8XS9 - chains A and B of the 4 polymer chains in the assembly; structure by X-ray diffraction, 2.80 A resolution.

== Chain A ==
Protein: Aryl hydrocarbon receptor nuclear translocator
Organism: Homo sapiens
UniProt: P27540 (ARNT_HUMAN); residues 85-465 here = UniProt positions 85-465
Sequence (382 residues; numbered 84 to 465; the number before each row is that of its first residue):
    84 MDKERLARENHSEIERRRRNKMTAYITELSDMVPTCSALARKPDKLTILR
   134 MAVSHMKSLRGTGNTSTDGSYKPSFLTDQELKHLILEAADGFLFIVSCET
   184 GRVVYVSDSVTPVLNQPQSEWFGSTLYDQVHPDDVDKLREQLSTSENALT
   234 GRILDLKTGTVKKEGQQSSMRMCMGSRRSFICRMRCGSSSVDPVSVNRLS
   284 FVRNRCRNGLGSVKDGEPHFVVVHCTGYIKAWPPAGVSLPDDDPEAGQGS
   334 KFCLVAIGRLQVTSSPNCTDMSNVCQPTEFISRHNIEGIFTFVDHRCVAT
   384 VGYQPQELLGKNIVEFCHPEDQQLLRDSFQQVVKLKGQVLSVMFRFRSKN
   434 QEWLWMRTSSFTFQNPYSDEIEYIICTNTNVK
Not modelled in the structure: 122-124, 144-155, 228-258, 270-299, 345-359, 465
Differences from the reference sequence: initiating methionine (84)
Curated features (UniProtKB/Swiss-Prot):
  - region: L167 to A171 (Mediates the transcription activity and dimerization of the AHR:ARNT complex)
  - mutagenesis: R91 (R91A: Diminishes DNA interaction), N93 (N93A: Diminishes DNA interaction), H94 (H94A: Severely diminishes DNA interaction), E98 (E98A: Severely diminishes DNA interaction), R99 (R99A: Diminishes DNA interaction), R101 (R101A: Severely diminishes DNA interaction), R102 (R102A: Severely diminishes DNA interaction)

== Chain B ==
Protein: Aryl hydrocarbon receptor
Organism: Sus scrofa
UniProt: I3LF82 (I3LF82_PIG); residues 26-413 here = UniProt positions 26-413
Sequence (395 residues; numbered 25 to 419; the number before each row is that of its first residue):
    25 MIPAEGIKSNPSKRHRDRLNTELDRLASLLPFPQDVINKLDKLSVLRLSV
    75 SYLRAKSFFDVSLKSSPADRNGVQDNCRTKFREGLNLQEGEFLLQALNGF
   125 VLVVTTDALVFYASSTIQDYLGFQQSDVIHQSVYELIHTEDRAEFQRQLH
   175 WALNPSQCPDSGQRIDEASGLSQPAAYYNPEQLPPENSFMERCFVCRLRC
   225 LLDNSSGFLAMNFQGRLKYLHGQNKKGKDGSILPPQLALFAIATPLQPPS
   275 ILEIRTKNFIFRTKHKLDFTPTGCDAKGKIVLGYTEAELCMRGTGYQFIH
   325 AADMLYCAEYHVRMIKTGESGMIVFRLLTKDNRWTWVQSNARLVYKNGRP
   375 DYIIATQRPLTDEEGKEHLRKRTLKLPFMFATGEAVLYEHHHHHH
Not modelled in the structure: 25-32, 89-95, 175-212, 228-230, 251-255, 414-419
Differences from the reference sequence: initiating methionine (25); expression tag (414-419)
Ligand contacts: A1LWJ ((3R)-3-phenyl-2,3-dihydrobenzo[f]chromen-1-one): T287, H289, F293, P295, L306, L313, G319, Y320, F322, I323, C331, Y334, H335, S344, I347, F349, L351, S363, A365, A379, Q381
Reported in the primary citation:
  - binding site for A1LWJ: H289, F293, G319, C331, F349, L351, S363, A379, Q381
  - contacts within the chain: Y330-L398 (hydrogen bond), Y330-L400 (hydrogen bond)
  - mutagenesis - H289A, F293A, H324A, Y330E, Y330R, F349A, L351A, R396E: decreased signaling
  - mutagenesis - Y330A: decreased signaling in response to Tapinarof, FICZ, and Indirubin
  - mutagenesis - R396E: decreased localization
  - allosteric site: D327, V348, F349, R396 (proposed by the authors, not directly observed)

== How chain A and chain B interact ==
Contacting residue pairs (191; chain A residue first):
  R101(A) with L67(B)
  M105(A) with L67(B); L70(B), hydrophobic
  Y108(A) with L67(B); L70(B), hydrophobic; R71(B); V74(B); H154(B)
  E111(A) with V74(B); R78(B), salt bridge; H154(B), salt bridge
  L112(A) with L50(B), hydrophobic; L70(B), hydrophobic; V74(B), hydrophobic; L77(B), hydrophobic
  D114(A) with N248(B)
  M115(A) with L77(B), hydrophobic; R78(B); Q247(B); N248(B)
  V116(A) with L77(B), hydrophobic
  L129(A) with H39(B); R42(B); L43(B), hydrophobic; E46(B)
  L132(A) with L43(B), hydrophobic; E46(B); L50(B), hydrophobic; L70(B), hydrophobic
  R133(A) with E46(B)
  V136(A) with E46(B); L50(B), hydrophobic; L53(B)
  H138(A) with L77(B)
  M139(A) with L50(B), hydrophobic; L53(B); L54(B); S73(B); L77(B), hydrophobic
  K140(A) with L53(B)
  L142(A) with Y76(B); L77(B), hydrophobic; K80(B)
  R143(A) with L53(B), hydrogen bond (side chain-backbone); L54(B); P55(B); Y76(B)
  S157(A) with P55(B)
  F158(A) with P55(B); F56(B), hydrophobic; S75(B); Y76(B); Y136(B), hydrophobic
  L159(A) with F83(B), hydrophobic; Y136(B)
  D161(A) with N110(B); L111(B); Q112(B); E113(B), hydrogen bond (side chain-backbone); G114(B), hydrogen bond (side chain-backbone); E115(B), hydrogen bond (side chain-backbone)
  Q162(A) with L87(B)
  E163(A) with K80(B), salt bridge; F83(B); L87(B)
  L164(A) with G114(B); E115(B); L118(B), hydrophobic
  K165(A) with E113(B), salt bridge; L117(B)
  H166(A) with F83(B); S86(B), hydrogen bond; L87(B)
  L167(A) with F83(B), hydrophobic; V127(B), hydrophobic; Y136(B), hydrophobic; F264(B), hydrophobic
  I168(A) with L117(B), hydrophobic; L118(B); L121(B), hydrophobic; V125(B), hydrophobic
  L169(A) with L117(B), hydrophobic; R240(B)
  E170(A) with R240(B); K242(B), salt bridge
  A171(A) with G239(B); R240(B); F264(B); A265(B); I266(B), hydrophobic
  A172(A) with I266(B), hydrophobic
  D173(A) with R240(B), salt bridge
  L176(A) with F116(B), hydrophobic; L117(B), hydrophobic
  I178(A) with F116(B), hydrophobic
  V187(A) with F105(B), hydrophobic; R106(B), hydrogen bond (backbone-side chain)
  Y188(A) with R106(B); L109(B), hydrophobic; N110(B), hydrogen bond; E113(B), hydrogen bond
  S190(A) with E113(B)
  D191(A) with G96(B); E113(B)
  P200(A) with Q98(B)
  Q201(A) with G96(B); V97(B); Q98(B), hydrogen bond (backbone-side chain)
  S202(A) with Q98(B); C101(B)
  F205(A) with V97(B), hydrophobic; C101(B), hydrophobic; R106(B)
  R260(A) with Q119(B), hydrogen bond (side chain-backbone); A120(B), hydrogen bond (side chain-backbone); N122(B)
  T309(A) with A120(B)
  Y311(A) with F116(B); Q119(B); A120(B)
  W315(A) with F105(B), hydrophobic
  P317(A) with L109(B), hydrophobic
  A318(A) with Q112(B)
  V320(A) with F105(B); G108(B); L109(B); Q112(B)
  S321(A) with F105(B)
  L322(A) with F105(B), hydrophobic
  D326(A) with T103(B), hydrogen bond; K104(B); F105(B), hydrogen bond (side chain-backbone)
  E328(A) with F105(B)
  V338(A) with A120(B)
  I340(A) with L117(B); A120(B), hydrophobic; L121(B), hydrophobic
  R342(A) with I266(B)
  I364(A) with F402(B), hydrophobic; A405(B), hydrophobic
  R366(A) with I323(B), hydrogen bond (side chain-backbone); H324(B); A325(B); M328(B)
  F373(A) with V410(B)
  T374(A) with A409(B); V410(B), hydrogen bond (backbone-backbone)
  F375(A) with H324(B); A325(B), hydrophobic; W358(B), hydrophobic; G407(B); E408(B); A409(B), hydrophobic
  V376(A) with G407(B); E408(B), hydrogen bond (backbone-backbone)
  D377(A) with T406(B)
  H378(A) with T406(B), hydrogen bond; G407(B), hydrogen bond (side chain-backbone); E408(B), salt bridge
  P388(A) with E408(B)
  Q389(A) with E408(B)
  L392(A) with E408(B); A409(B), hydrophobic; V410(B), hydrophobic
  G393(A) with Y412(B)
  F444(A) with F402(B), hydrophobic
  F446(A) with Y320(B), hydrophobic; M328(B); L329(B), hydrophobic; A332(B), hydrophobic
  N448(A) with D292(B), hydrogen bond (side chain-backbone); T318(B); Y320(B); H335(B)
  P449(A) with Y320(B); A332(B); H335(B); V336(B), hydrophobic; I339(B)
  Y450(A) with L291(B); D292(B); H335(B); I339(B), hydrophobic
  E455(A) with T318(B), hydrogen bond; Y320(B); Q321(B), hydrogen bond (backbone-side chain)
  Y456(A) with Y320(B), hydrogen bond (side chain-backbone); Q321(B); M328(B), hydrogen bond
  I458(A) with M328(B), hydrophobic; F402(B), hydrophobic
Interface residues without a listed pair, chain A (94 interface residues in all): K104, I109, K128, A135, P156, T160, E223, G310, K313, G319, P323, P327, A339, Q344, I372, S451, T460
Interface residues without a listed pair, chain B (94 interface residues in all): L47, R49, P57, K66, L72, A79, S81, F82, Q149, I153, Q155, Q238, G246, K354

== In short ==
The chain A/chain B interface involves 94 residues from each chain; the contacts include 23 hydrogen bonds and
7 salt bridges. Among the polar pairs are E111(A)-R78(B), E111(A)-H154(B) and E163(A)-K80(B). The paper
reports a binding site for A1LWJ at H289(B), F293(B) and G319(B) among others; H289A, F293A and H324A of chain
B, among others, reduce signaling; 9 substitutions were tested in all.
Here chain A is Aryl hydrocarbon receptor nuclear translocator (Homo sapiens) and chain B is Aryl hydrocarbon
receptor (Sus scrofa). Entry 8XS9 (Crystal structure of the DNA-bound AHR-ARNT heterodimer in complex with
beta-Naphthoflavone) was determined by X-ray diffraction together with 8XS6, 8XS7, 8XS8, 8XSA and 8XSB from
the same study.
